Entry 5CA0 (X-ray diffraction, 2.50 A resolution); this record covers chains C and E of the 6 polymer chains in the assembly.

Chain C:
Name: Tubulin alpha-1B chain
Source organism: Sus scrofa
UniProtKB: Q2XVP4 (TBA1B_PIG); numbering as in UniProt (aligned over 1-451)
Sequence (451 residues; each row starts with the number of its first residue):
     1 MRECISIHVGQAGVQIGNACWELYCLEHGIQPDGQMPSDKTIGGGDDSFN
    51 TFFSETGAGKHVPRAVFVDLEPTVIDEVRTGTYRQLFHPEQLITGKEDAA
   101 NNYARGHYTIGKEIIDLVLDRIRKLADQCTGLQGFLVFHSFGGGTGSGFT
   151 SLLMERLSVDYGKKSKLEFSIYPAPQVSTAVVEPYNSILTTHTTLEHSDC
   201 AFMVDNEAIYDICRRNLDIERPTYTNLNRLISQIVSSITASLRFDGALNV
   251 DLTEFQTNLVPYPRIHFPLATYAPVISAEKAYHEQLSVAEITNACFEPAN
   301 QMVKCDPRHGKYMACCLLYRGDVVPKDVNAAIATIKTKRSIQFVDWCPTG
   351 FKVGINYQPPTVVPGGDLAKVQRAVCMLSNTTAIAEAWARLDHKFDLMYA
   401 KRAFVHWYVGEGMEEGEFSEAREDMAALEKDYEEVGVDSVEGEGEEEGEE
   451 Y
Disordered / not traced: 441-451
Ion coordination: Ca2+: Asp39, Thr41, Gly44, Glu55
Ligand contacts:
  - GTP (guanosine-5'-triphosphate): Gly10, Gln11, Ala12, Gln15, Ile16, Asp69, Asp98, Ala99, Ala100, Asn101, Ser140, Gly142, Gly143, Gly144, Thr145, Gly146, Ile171, Pro173, Val177, Ser178, Glu183, Asn206, Tyr224, Leu227, Asn228, Ile231
  - Lexibulin (LXL; 1-ethyl-3-[2-methoxy-4-(5-methyl-4-{[(1S)-1-(pyridin-3-yl)butyl]amino}pyrimidin-2-yl)phenyl]urea): Asn101, Thr179, Val181

Chain E:
Name: Stathmin-4
Source organism: Rattus norvegicus
UniProtKB: P63043 (STMN4_RAT); residues 5-145 here correspond to UniProt positions 49-189 (UniProt number = residue number + 44)
Sequence (143 residues; row label = number of the first residue in the row):
     3 MADMEVIELNKCTSGQSFEVILKPPSFDGVPEFNASLPRRRDPSLEEIQK
    53 KLEAAEERRKYQEAELLKHLAEKREHEREVIQKAIEENNNFIKMAKEKLA
   103 QKMESNKENREAHLAAMLERLQEKDKHAEEVRKNKELKEEASR
Disordered / not traced: 3-5, 29-43, 142-145
Construct notes: expression tag (3-4)

How chain C and chain E interact:
Contacting residue pairs - 31 pairs, chain C then chain E:
  His107(C) with Lys104(E); Met105(E)
  Tyr108(C) with Lys104(E); Met105(E), hydrophobic; Asn108(E)
  Thr109(C) with Arg112(E)
  Lys112(C) with Met105(E)
  Glu155(C) with Leu101(E); Lys104(E), salt bridge
  Arg156(C) with Leu101(E)
  Ser158(C) with Phe93(E); Ile94(E)
  Val159(C) with Ile94(E); Lys98(E)
  Gly162(C) with Ile94(E)
  Lys163(C) with Asn90(E); Phe93(E)
  Thr193(C) with Lys104(E)
  Glu196(C) with Phe93(E); Lys100(E), salt bridge
  His197(C) with Phe93(E)
  Gly410(C) with Arg112(E); His115(E)
  Glu411(C) with Asn108(E), hydrogen bond (backbone-side chain); Arg112(E), salt bridge
  Gly412(C) with Asn108(E), hydrogen bond (backbone-side chain); Asn111(E), hydrogen bond (backbone-side chain); Arg112(E)
  Met413(C) with Asn108(E)
  Glu414(C) with Ser107(E), hydrogen bond; Asn111(E), hydrogen bond
Other interface residues (no listed pair), chain C (19 interface residues in all): Leu152
Other interface residues (no listed pair), chain E (14 interface residues in all): Ala97

Summary:
The interface between chain C and chain E involves 19 residues on one side and 14 on the other, with 5
hydrogen bonds and 3 salt bridges. Among the polar pairs are Glu155(C)-Lys104(E), Glu196(C)-Lys100(E) and
Glu411(C)-Arg112(E). Bound to chain C: GTP and Lexibulin.
Here chain C is Tubulin alpha-1B chain (Sus scrofa) and chain E is Stathmin-4 (Rattus norvegicus). Entry 5CA0
(Crystal structure of T2R-TTL-Lexibulin complex) was determined by X-ray diffraction together with 5C8Y, 5CA1
and 5CB4 from the same study.
